8UBB - chains A and I of the 9 polymer chains in the assembly; structure by electron microscopy, 3.23 A resolution.

Chain A:
Name: Reverse transcriptase
From: Bordetella phage BPP-1
Reference sequence: Q775D8 (Q775D8_BPBPP); numbering as in UniProt (aligned over 1-328)
Chain sequence (328 residues; row label = number of the first residue in the row):
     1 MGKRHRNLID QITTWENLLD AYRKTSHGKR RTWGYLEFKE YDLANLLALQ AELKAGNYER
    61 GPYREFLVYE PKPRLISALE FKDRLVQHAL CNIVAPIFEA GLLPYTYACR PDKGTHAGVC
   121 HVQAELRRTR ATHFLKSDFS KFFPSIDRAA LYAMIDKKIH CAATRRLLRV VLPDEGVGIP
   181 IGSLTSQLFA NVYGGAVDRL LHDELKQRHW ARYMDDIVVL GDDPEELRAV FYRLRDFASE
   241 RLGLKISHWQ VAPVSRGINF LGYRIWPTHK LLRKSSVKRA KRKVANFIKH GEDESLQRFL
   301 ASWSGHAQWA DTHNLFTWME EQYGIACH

Chain I:
Molecule: Diversity-generating retroelement (DGR) RNA Sp
Sequence (140 nucleotides; numbered 1 to 140; the number before each row is that of its first residue):
     1 CAUGGCUCUG CCAACGCUAC GGCUUGGCGG GCUGGCCUUU CCUCAAUAGG UGGUCAGCCG
    61 GUUCUGUCCU GCUUCGGCGA ACACGUUACA CGGUUCGGCA AAACGUCGAU UACUGAAAAU
   121 GGAAAGGCGG GGCCGACUUC
Unresolved in the structure: 1-2, 34-46, 57-58, 140

Chain A / chain I interface:
Residue-residue contacts (160):
  Met-1(A) / C104(I)  phosphate contact
  Met-1(A) / G105(I)  hydrogen bond to the phosphate
  Gly-2(A) / A109(I)  base contact
  Gly-2(A) / A123(I)  phosphate contact
  Lys-3(A) / C107(I)  base contact
  Lys-3(A) / G108(I)  salt bridge to the phosphate
  Lys-3(A) / A109(I)  hydrogen bond to the sugar
  Arg-4(A) / A109(I)  base contact
  Arg-4(A) / U110(I)  hydrogen bond to the sugar
  Arg-4(A) / U111(I)  hydrogen bond to the base
  Arg-4(A) / G122(I)  hydrogen bond to the base
  Arg-4(A) / A123(I)  salt bridge to the phosphate
  Arg-6(A) / U110(I)  hydrogen bond to the base
  Arg-6(A) / A118(I)  hydrogen bond to the sugar
  Arg-6(A) / A119(I)  salt bridge to the phosphate
  Arg-6(A) / U120(I)  sugar contact
  Arg-6(A) / G121(I)  sugar contact
  Arg-6(A) / G122(I)  hydrogen bond to the base
  Asn-7(A) / U120(I)  hydrogen bond to the sugar
  Asn-7(A) / G121(I)  hydrogen bond to the phosphate
  Arg-23(A) / A48(I)  phosphate contact
  Arg-23(A) / G49(I)  phosphate contact
  Ser-26(A) / G50(I)  phosphate contact
  His-27(A) / G49(I)  salt bridge to the phosphate
  His-27(A) / G50(I)  salt bridge to the phosphate
  Gly-28(A) / G50(I)  hydrogen bond to the phosphate
  Gly-28(A) / U51(I)  phosphate contact
  Arg-30(A) / G49(I)  sugar contact
  Arg-30(A) / G50(I)  salt bridge to the phosphate
  Arg-30(A) / U51(I)  phosphate contact
  Arg-31(A) / U51(I)  phosphate contact
  Arg-31(A) / G52(I)  salt bridge to the phosphate
  Glu-70(A) / C59(I)  sugar contact
  Pro-71(A) / C59(I)  sugar contact
  Pro-71(A) / G60(I)  phosphate contact
  Glu-99(A) / G131(I)  base contact
  Ala-100(A) / G105(I)  hydrogen bond to the sugar
  Ala-100(A) / G131(I)  hydrogen bond to the base
  Gly-101(A) / G105(I)  hydrogen bond to the sugar
  Gly-101(A) / U106(I)  sugar contact
  Leu-102(A) / G131(I)  hydrogen bond to the base
  Leu-103(A) / G129(I)  sugar contact
  Leu-103(A) / G131(I)  base contact
  Pro-104(A) / G130(I)  sugar contact
  Pro-104(A) / G131(I)  sugar contact
  Tyr-105(A) / G130(I)  hydrogen bond to the phosphate
  Tyr-105(A) / G131(I)  hydrogen bond to the phosphate
  Arg-110(A) / G131(I)  base contact
  Lys-113(A) / G131(I)  sugar contact
  Cys-120(A) / U94(I)  hydrogen bond to the base
  Gln-123(A) / G92(I)  base contact
  Gln-123(A) / U94(I)  base contact
  Ala-124(A) / U94(I)  phosphate contact
  Ala-124(A) / U95(I)  phosphate contact
  Arg-127(A) / C91(I)  base contact
  Arg-127(A) / G92(I)  hydrogen bond to the base
  Arg-127(A) / U94(I)  hydrogen bond to the sugar
  Arg-128(A) / U94(I)  phosphate contact
  Arg-128(A) / U95(I)  salt bridge to the phosphate
  Arg-130(A) / C96(I)  salt bridge to the phosphate
  His-133(A) / U74(I)  hydrogen bond to the base
  Lys-157(A) / C107(I)  salt bridge to the phosphate
  Lys-157(A) / G108(I)  salt bridge to the phosphate
  Lys-157(A) / A109(I)  hydrogen bond to the sugar
  Lys-157(A) / U110(I)  salt bridge to the phosphate
  Lys-158(A) / U106(I)  salt bridge to the phosphate
  His-160(A) / U110(I)  hydrogen bond to the base
  Cys-161(A) / U120(I)  hydrogen bond to the base
  Ala-162(A) / U120(I)  base contact
  Ala-163(A) / U120(I)  base contact
  Arg-165(A) / U110(I)  hydrogen bond to the base
  Arg-166(A) / U120(I)  hydrogen bond to the base
  Arg-199(A) / G105(I)  hydrogen bond to the sugar
  Arg-199(A) / U106(I)  hydrogen bond to the sugar
  Arg-199(A) / G131(I)  hydrogen bond to the base
  His-202(A) / G129(I)  hydrogen bond to the sugar
  His-202(A) / G130(I)  sugar contact
  Asp-203(A) / U106(I)  hydrogen bond to the sugar
  Asp-203(A) / C128(I)  sugar contact
  Lys-206(A) / C128(I)  hydrogen bond to the sugar
  Lys-206(A) / G129(I)  salt bridge to the phosphate
  Arg-208(A) / C128(I)  hydrogen bond to the phosphate
  Arg-208(A) / G129(I)  salt bridge to the phosphate
  Arg-208(A) / G130(I)  phosphate contact
  Pro-224(A) / U74(I)  base contact
  Glu-225(A) / U74(I)  hydrogen bond to the base
  Arg-228(A) / U74(I)  base contact
  Arg-228(A) / C75(I)  salt bridge to the phosphate
  Tyr-232(A) / C75(I)  hydrogen bond to the phosphate
  Ser-247(A) / G76(I)  sugar contact
  His-248(A) / G76(I)  sugar contact
  His-248(A) / G77(I)  hydrogen bond to the phosphate
  Trp-249(A) / G76(I)  hydrogen bond to the sugar
  Trp-249(A) / G77(I)  hydrogen bond to the sugar
  Gln-250(A) / G77(I)  sugar contact
  Gln-250(A) / C78(I)  sugar contact
  Val-251(A) / U74(I)  base contact
  Pro-253(A) / U74(I)  base contact
  Arg-256(A) / G71(I)  base contact
  Arg-256(A) / C72(I)  hydrogen bond to the sugar
  Arg-256(A) / C78(I)  hydrogen bond to the sugar
  Asn-259(A) / C78(I)  hydrogen bond to the phosphate
  Asn-259(A) / G79(I)  hydrogen bond to the phosphate
  Gly-262(A) / C55(I)  phosphate contact
  Gly-262(A) / A56(I)  phosphate contact
  Arg-264(A) / G79(I)  salt bridge to the phosphate
  Arg-264(A) / A80(I)  salt bridge to the phosphate
  Arg-264(A) / U86(I)  base contact
  Trp-266(A) / U86(I)  base contact
  Pro-267(A) / C91(I)  base contact
  Thr-268(A) / U87(I)  base contact
  Thr-268(A) / A90(I)  hydrogen bond to the base
  Thr-268(A) / C91(I)  hydrogen bond to the base
  His-269(A) / U87(I)  stacking on the base
  His-269(A) / A90(I)  base contact
  Lys-270(A) / U94(I)  hydrogen bond to the base
  Leu-271(A) / A83(I)  base contact
  Leu-271(A) / U86(I)  sugar contact
  Leu-271(A) / U87(I)  sugar contact
  Leu-272(A) / A83(I)  hydrogen bond to the base
  Arg-273(A) / A56(I)  phosphate contact
  Arg-273(A) / G79(I)  salt bridge to the phosphate
  Arg-273(A) / A83(I)  base contact
  Lys-274(A) / A80(I)  salt bridge to the phosphate
  Lys-274(A) / A81(I)  salt bridge to the phosphate
  Lys-274(A) / A83(I)  base contact
  Ser-276(A) / C55(I)  phosphate contact
  Val-277(A) / A83(I)  base contact
  Arg-279(A) / U54(I)  salt bridge to the phosphate
  Arg-279(A) / C55(I)  salt bridge to the phosphate
  Arg-279(A) / C59(I)  salt bridge to the phosphate
  Lys-281(A) / A83(I)  salt bridge to the phosphate
  Lys-283(A) / U54(I)  salt bridge to the phosphate
  Arg-298(A) / U51(I)  sugar contact
  Arg-298(A) / G52(I)  hydrogen bond to the base
  Phe-299(A) / G53(I)  sugar contact
  Phe-299(A) / U54(I)  phosphate contact
  Ser-302(A) / G52(I)  base contact
  Ser-302(A) / G53(I)  hydrogen bond to the base
  Ser-302(A) / U54(I)  hydrogen bond to the sugar
  Trp-303(A) / U54(I)  sugar contact
  Trp-303(A) / C55(I)  hydrogen bond to the phosphate
  His-306(A) / U54(I)  sugar contact
  His-306(A) / C55(I)  hydrogen bond to the sugar
  Trp-309(A) / G92(I)  hydrogen bond to the base
  Trp-309(A) / U94(I)  base contact
  Asp-311(A) / U87(I)  phosphate contact
  Asp-311(A) / A88(I)  phosphate contact
  Asp-311(A) / A90(I)  base contact
  Thr-312(A) / A83(I)  base contact
  Thr-312(A) / A88(I)  phosphate contact
  His-313(A) / A88(I)  stacking on the base
  Asn-314(A) / A83(I)  phosphate contact
  Asn-314(A) / C84(I)  phosphate contact
  Asn-314(A) / U87(I)  hydrogen bond to the phosphate
  Asn-314(A) / A88(I)  hydrogen bond to the phosphate
  Leu-315(A) / A83(I)  sugar contact
  Thr-317(A) / C84(I)  phosphate contact
  Trp-318(A) / A83(I)  phosphate contact
  Trp-318(A) / C84(I)  phosphate contact
Interface residues without a listed pair, chain A (92 interface residues in all): Leu-8, Ile-9, Ile-97, Thr-115, Ser-255, Leu-261, Arg-282, Gln-308
Interface residues without a listed pair, chain I (51 interface residues in all): C82

Summary:
92 residues of chain A and 51 residues of chain I are in contact, with 54 hydrogen bonds, 26 salt bridges and
2 aromatic stacking contacts. Among the polar pairs are Arg-4(A)/U111(I), Arg-4(A)/G122(I) and
Arg-6(A)/U110(I).
Here chain A is Reverse transcriptase (Bordetella phage BPP-1) and chain I is Diversity-generating
retroelement (DGR) RNA Sp. Entry 8UBB (Diversity-generating retroelement (DGR) ribonucleoprotein reverse
transcriptase - Active State (N-empty) 1b) was determined by electron microscopy, deposited together with
8UB7, 8UB8, 8UB9, 8UBA, 8UBC, 8UBD, 8UBE and 8UBF.
